5BTD - chains B and G of the 8 polymer chains in the assembly; structure by X-ray diffraction, 2.50 A resolution.

Chain B:
Molecule: DNA gyrase subunit B
Source organism: Mycobacterium tuberculosis (strain ATCC 25618 / H37Rv)
Notes: EC 5.99.1.3; fragment: GyrB 426-675 with N-terminal SNA tag
Reference sequence: P9WG45 (GYRB_MYCTU); numbering as in UniProt (aligned over 426-675)
Sequence (253 residues; row label = number of the first residue in the row):
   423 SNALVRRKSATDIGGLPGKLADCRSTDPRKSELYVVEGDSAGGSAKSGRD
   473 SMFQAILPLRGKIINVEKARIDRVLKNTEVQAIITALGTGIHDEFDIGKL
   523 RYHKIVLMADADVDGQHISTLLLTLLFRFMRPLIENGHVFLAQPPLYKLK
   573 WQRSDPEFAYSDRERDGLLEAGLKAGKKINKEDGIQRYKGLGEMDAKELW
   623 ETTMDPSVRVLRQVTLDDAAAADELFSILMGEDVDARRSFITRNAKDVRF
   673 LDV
Disordered / not traced: 423-424, 431-436
Sequence notes: expression tag (423-425)
Swiss-Prot annotation at these positions:
  - binding site (Mg(2+)): Glu459, Asp532, Asp534
  - site (Interaction with DNA): Lys484, Asn487
  - mutagenesis: Asp472 (D472H: No supercoiling activity), Arg482 (R482K: Increased susceptibility to fluoroquinolones, half supercoiling activity, no fluoroquinolone-induced DNA cleavage (makes sequence more like E.coli)), Asn499 (N499D: 17-fold increased resistance to fluoroquinolones, slightly increased DNA cleavage in absence of drugs), Asp577 (D577A: 37% supercoiling, 54% decatenation, 126% DNA cleavage in presence of norfloxacin; D577R: <2% supercoiling, 4% decatenation), Glu620 to Asp627 (<3% supercoiling, 18% decatenation, 75% DNA cleavage in presence of norfloxacin), Glu620 (E620A: 15% supercoiling, 19% decatenation, 143% DNA cleavage in presence of norfloxacin; E620R: 10% supercoiling, 7% decatenation), Glu623 (E623A: 18% supercoiling, 11% decatenation, 131% DNA cleavage in presence of norfloxacin; E623R: <2% supercoiling, 2% decatenation), Asp627 (D627A: 13% supercoiling, 10% decatenation, 42% DNA cleavage in presence of norfloxacin; D627R: <2% supercoiling, 3% decatenation)
Ion coordination: Mg2+: Asp532, Asp534
Residues lining bound ligands: Gatifloxacin (GFN; 1-cyclopropyl-6-fluoro-8-methoxy-7-[(3S)-3-methylpiperazin-1-yl]-4-oxo-1,4-dihydroquinoline-3-carboxylic acid): Arg482, Gly483, Thr500, Glu501
From the paper describing this entry:
  - binding site for Gatifloxacin: Arg482, Thr500, Glu501

Chain G:
Molecule: DNA substrate 24-mer TTACGTGCATAGTCATTCATGACC
Source organism: synthetic construct
Sequence (24 nucleotides; row label = number of the first residue in the row):
     1 TTACGTGCATAGTCATTCATGACC
Disordered / not traced: 1-2, 24

How chain B and chain G interact:
Residue-residue contacts - 9 pairs, chain B then chain G:
  Glu459(B) with DT10(G), phosphate contact
  Asp461(B) with DA11(G), phosphate contact; DG12(G), sugar contact
  Gly483(B) with DT10(G), base contact
  Lys484(B) with DA9(G), base contact; DT10(G), hydrogen bond to the base
  Arg492(B) with DA3(G), salt bridge to the phosphate
  Asp536(B) with DA9(G), sugar contact; DT10(G), sugar contact
Other interface residues (no listed pair), chain B (7 interface residues in all): Ile540

Overview:
7 residues of chain B and 5 residues of chain G are in contact; the contacts include 1 hydrogen bond and 1
salt bridge. Polar pairs include Lys484(B)-DT10(G) and Arg492(B)-DA3(G). Chain B binds Gatifloxacin. The paper
reports a binding site for Gatifloxacin at Arg482(B), Thr500(B) and Glu501(B).
Here chain B is DNA gyrase subunit B (Mycobacterium tuberculosis (strain ATCC 25618 / H37Rv)) and chain G is
DNA substrate 24-mer TTACGTGCATAGTCATTCATGACC (synthetic construct). Entry 5BTD (Crystal structure of a
topoisomerase II complex) was determined by X-ray diffraction, deposited together with 5BS8, 5BTA, 5BTC, 5BTF,
5BTG, 5BTI, 5BTL and 5BTN.
